Entry 9M86 (X-ray diffraction, 2.79 A resolution); this record covers chains A and B.

== Chain A ==
Name: U6 small nuclear RNA (adenine-(43)-N(6))-methyltransferase
Organism: Schizosaccharomyces pombe
Notes: EC 2.1.1.346
UniProtKB: O42662 (MTL16_SCHPO); residues 270-398 here correspond to UniProt positions 257-385 (UniProt number = residue number - 13)
Amino-acid sequence (129 residues; each row starts with the number of its first residue):
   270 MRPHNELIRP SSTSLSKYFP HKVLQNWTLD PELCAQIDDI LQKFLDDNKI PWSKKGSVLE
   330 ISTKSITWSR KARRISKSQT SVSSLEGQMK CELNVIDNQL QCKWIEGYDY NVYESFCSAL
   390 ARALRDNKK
Disordered / not traced: 270-280
Modified / non-standard residues: Mse270 (selenomethionine); Mse358 (selenomethionine; parent Met)
From the paper describing this entry:
  - binding site for the 31-nt RNA strand (chain B): Tyr287, Arg339, Arg342, Arg343, Asn380, Glu383, Ser384, Ser387, Arg391, Arg394
  - binding site for the 31-nt RNA strand: Lys291
  - mutagenesis - R339E, R339E/R343E, R339E/R342E/R343E, R342E, R391E, R394E: decreased catalytic activity with the 31-nt RNA strand (chain B)
  - mutagenesis - R278E: decreased catalytic activity

== Chain B ==
Molecule: 31-nt RNA strand
Sequence (31 nucleotides; each row starts with the number of its first residue):
    47 AGCAUGGCCC CUGCACAAGG AUGACACUGC G

== Chain A / chain B interface ==
Contacting residue pairs (36; chain A residue first):
  Ser285(A) - U74(B)  phosphate contact
  Lys286(A) - C73(B)  phosphate contact
  Lys286(A) - U74(B)  phosphate contact
  Lys286(A) - G75(B)  salt bridge to the phosphate
  Tyr287(A) - C73(B)  hydrogen bond to the sugar
  Tyr287(A) - U74(B)  phosphate contact
  Phe288(A) - C73(B)  sugar contact
  His290(A) - C73(B)  salt bridge to the phosphate
  His290(A) - U74(B)  salt bridge to the phosphate
  Lys291(A) - C71(B)  hydrogen bond to the phosphate
  Lys291(A) - A72(B)  salt bridge to the phosphate
  Gln294(A) - C71(B)  phosphate contact
  Trp296(A) - A70(B)  sugar contact
  Trp337(A) - C56(B)  phosphate contact
  Ser338(A) - C55(B)  hydrogen bond to the phosphate
  Ser338(A) - C56(B)  phosphate contact
  Arg339(A) - C56(B)  hydrogen bond to the phosphate
  Arg339(A) - C57(B)  salt bridge to the phosphate
  Arg339(A) - U58(B)  salt bridge to the phosphate
  Arg339(A) - G59(B)  hydrogen bond to the base
  Arg342(A) - C56(B)  salt bridge to the phosphate
  Arg342(A) - C57(B)  salt bridge to the phosphate
  Arg343(A) - G59(B)  base contact
  Arg343(A) - C60(B)  phosphate contact
  Arg343(A) - A61(B)  salt bridge to the phosphate
  Asn380(A) - G53(B)  hydrogen bond to the sugar
  Glu383(A) - G53(B)  base contact
  Glu383(A) - C54(B)  hydrogen bond to the sugar
  Ser384(A) - C54(B)  hydrogen bond to the phosphate
  Ser384(A) - C55(B)  hydrogen bond to the phosphate
  Ser387(A) - C54(B)  hydrogen bond to the sugar
  Ser387(A) - C55(B)  sugar contact
  Ala388(A) - C55(B)  sugar contact
  Arg391(A) - C55(B)  hydrogen bond to the base
  Arg391(A) - C56(B)  hydrogen bond to the sugar
  Arg394(A) - G69(B)  hydrogen bond to the sugar
Interface residues without a listed pair, chain A (23 interface residues in all): Pro289, Tyr379, Ala390

== In short ==
The interface between chain A and chain B involves 23 residues on one side and 16 on the other, with 13
hydrogen bonds and 9 salt bridges. Polar contacts include Arg339(A)-G59(B), Arg391(A)-C55(B) and
Tyr287(A)-C73(B). From the paper: a binding site for the 31-nt RNA strand (chain B) at Tyr287(A), Arg339(A)
and Arg342(A) among others; R339E, R339E/R343E and R339E/R342E/R343E of chain A, among others, reduce
catalytic activity with the 31-nt RNA strand (chain B); 7 substitutions were tested in all.
Here chain A is U6 small nuclear RNA (adenine-(43)-N(6))-methyltransferase (Schizosaccharomyces pombe) and
chain B is a 31-nt RNA strand. Entry 9M86 (Crystal structure of SpMETTL16 kinase associated 1 domain in
complex with U6 snRNA internal stem loop) was determined by X-ray diffraction, deposited together with 9U47
and 9U48.
